PDB entry 6V3F | electron microscopy, 3.70 A resolution | chain A

Chain A:
Name: NPC1-like intracellular cholesterol transporter 1
Source organism: Rattus norvegicus
UniProtKB: Q6T3U3 (NPCL1_RAT); numbering as in UniProt (aligned over 21-1331)
Chain sequence (1336 residues; each row starts with the number of its first residue):
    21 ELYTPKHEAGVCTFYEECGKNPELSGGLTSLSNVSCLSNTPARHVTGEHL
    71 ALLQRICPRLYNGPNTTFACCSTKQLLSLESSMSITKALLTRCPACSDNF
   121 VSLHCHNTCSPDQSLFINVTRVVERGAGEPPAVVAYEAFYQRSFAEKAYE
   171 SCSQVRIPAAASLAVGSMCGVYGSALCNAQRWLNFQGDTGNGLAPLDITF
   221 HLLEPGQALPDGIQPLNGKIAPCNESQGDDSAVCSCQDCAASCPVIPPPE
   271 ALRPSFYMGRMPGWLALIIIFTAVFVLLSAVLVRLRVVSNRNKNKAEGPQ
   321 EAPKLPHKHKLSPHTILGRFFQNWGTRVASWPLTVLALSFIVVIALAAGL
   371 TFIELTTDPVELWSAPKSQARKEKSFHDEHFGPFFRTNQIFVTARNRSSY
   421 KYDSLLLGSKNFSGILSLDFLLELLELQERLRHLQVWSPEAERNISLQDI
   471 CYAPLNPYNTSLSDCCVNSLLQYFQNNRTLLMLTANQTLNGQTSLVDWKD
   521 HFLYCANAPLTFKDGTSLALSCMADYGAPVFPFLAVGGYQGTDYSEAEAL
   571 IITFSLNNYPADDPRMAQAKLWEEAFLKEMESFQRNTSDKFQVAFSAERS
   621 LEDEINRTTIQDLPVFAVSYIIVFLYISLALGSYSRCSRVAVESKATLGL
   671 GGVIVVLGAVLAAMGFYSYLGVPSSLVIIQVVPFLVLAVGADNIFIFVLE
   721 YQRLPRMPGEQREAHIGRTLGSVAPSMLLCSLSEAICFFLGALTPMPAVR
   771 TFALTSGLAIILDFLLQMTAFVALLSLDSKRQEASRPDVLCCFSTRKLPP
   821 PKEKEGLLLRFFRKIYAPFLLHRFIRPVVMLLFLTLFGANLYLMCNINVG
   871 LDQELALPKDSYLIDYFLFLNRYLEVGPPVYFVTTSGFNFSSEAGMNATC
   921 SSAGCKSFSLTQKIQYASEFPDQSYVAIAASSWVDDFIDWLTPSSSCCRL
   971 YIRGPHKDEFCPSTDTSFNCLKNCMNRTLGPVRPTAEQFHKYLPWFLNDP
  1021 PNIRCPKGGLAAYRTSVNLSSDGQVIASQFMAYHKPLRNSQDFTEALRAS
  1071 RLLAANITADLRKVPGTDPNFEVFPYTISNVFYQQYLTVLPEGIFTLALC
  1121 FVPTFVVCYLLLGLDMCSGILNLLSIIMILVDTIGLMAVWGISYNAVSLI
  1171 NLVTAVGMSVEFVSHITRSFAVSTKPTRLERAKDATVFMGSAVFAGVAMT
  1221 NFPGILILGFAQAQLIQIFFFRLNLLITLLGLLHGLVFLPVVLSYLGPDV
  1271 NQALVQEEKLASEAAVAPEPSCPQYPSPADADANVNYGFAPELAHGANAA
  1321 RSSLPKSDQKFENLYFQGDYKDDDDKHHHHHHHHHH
Unresolved in the structure: 21, 314-330, 812-821, 1283-1356
Sequence notes: expression tag (1332-1356)
UniProt features mapped onto this chain:
  - glycosylation (N-linked (GlcNAc...) asparagine): N53, N85, N138, N244, N416, N431, N464, N479, N497, N506, N606, N626, N909, N917, N996, N1038, N1076
Disulfide bonds: C32-C90, C38-C56, C77-C125, C91-C129, C113-C254, C116-C172, C189-C197, C243-C259, C256-C263, C471-C485, C525-C542, C967-C1025, C968-C994
Covalently attached groups: N-acetylglucosamine (NAG) linked to N53, N138, N244, N416, N431, N464, N497, N506, N606, N909, N917, N996, N1038, N1076
What the authors report for this chain:
  - mutagenesis - I105A, L216A: decreased binding to cholesterol
  - binding site for cholesterol: P379, V380, W383, P898, F1102, Y1103

Overview:
Covalently linked N-acetylglucosamine: at N53, N138, N244, N416, N431 and N464 and 8 more. From the paper: a
binding site for cholesterol at P379, V380 and W383 among others; I105A and L216A reduce binding to
cholesterol.
Chain A is NPC1-like intracellular cholesterol transporter 1 (Rattus norvegicus); the structure, Structure of
NPC1-like intracellular cholesterol transporter 1 (NPC1L1), was determined by electron microscopy, deposited
together with 6V3H.
